6Y9X - chains A and B of the 13 polymer chains in the assembly; structure by electron microscopy, 4.40 A resolution (low resolution: residue-level contacts below are approximate; hydrogen-bond / salt-bridge calls are withheld).

Chain A (and B):
Protein: Gag-Pol polyprotein
Organism: Human immunodeficiency virus 1
Notes: EC 3.4.23.16, 2.7.7.49, 2.7.7.7, 3.1.26.13, 3.1.13.2, 2.7.7.-, 3.1.-.-; chain B of this document is another copy of the same molecule, construct and numbering; everything in this record applies to it too
Reference sequence: P0C6F2 (POL_HV1LW); residues 1-220 here correspond to UniProt positions 133-352 (UniProt number = residue number + 132)
Chain sequence (220 residues; each row starts with the number of its first residue):
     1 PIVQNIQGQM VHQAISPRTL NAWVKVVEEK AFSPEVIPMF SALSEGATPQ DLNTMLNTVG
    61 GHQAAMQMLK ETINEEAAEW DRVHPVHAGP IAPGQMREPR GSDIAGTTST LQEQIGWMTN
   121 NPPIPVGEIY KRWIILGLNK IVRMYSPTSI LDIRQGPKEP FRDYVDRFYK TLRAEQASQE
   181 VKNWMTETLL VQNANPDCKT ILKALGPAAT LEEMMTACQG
Not modelled in the structure: 147-220 (chain B: fully traced)
UniProt features mapped onto this chain:
  - region: Asn57 to Gln95 (Interaction with human PPIA/CYPA and NUP153)
  - site: Gly89, Pro90 (Cis/trans isomerization of proline peptide bond)

Interface between chain A and chain B:
Contacting residue pairs (13; chain A residue first):
  Asn5(A) - Gln7(B)
  Arg18(A) - Arg18(B)
  Leu20(A) - Ala42(B)
  Glu28(A) - Lys30(B)
  Asn57(A) - Arg173(B)
  Val59(A) - Arg173(B)
  Gly60(A) - Glu35(B)
  Gln63(A) - Tyr169(B)
  Gln63(A) - Arg173(B)
  Ala64(A) - Tyr169(B)
  Ala64(A) - Leu211(B)
  Met68(A) - Glu212(B)
  Tyr145(A) - Arg162(B)
Interface residues without a listed pair, chain A (25 interface residues in all): His12, Ala14, Pro17, Val24, Gln50, Thr54, Thr58, Gly61, His62, Gln67, Glu71, Lys140, Met144, Ser146
Interface residues without a listed pair, chain B (20 interface residues in all): Gln4, Pro38, Met39, Leu43, Glu45, Val165, Asp166, Lys170, Met215, Gln219

Overview:
Chain A and chain B form an interface of 25 and 20 residues respectively.
Both chains are Gag-Pol polyprotein (Human immunodeficiency virus 1). Entry 6Y9X (Structure of the native
full-length HIV-1 capsid protein in complex with Cyclophilin A from helical assembly ...) was determined by
electron microscopy together with 6Y9V, 6Y9W, 6Y9Y, 6Y9Z and 6ZDJ from the same study.
